Entry 5C09 (X-ray diffraction, 2.48 A resolution); this record covers chains A and C of the 5 polymer chains in the assembly.

== Chain A ==
Molecule: HLA class I histocompatibility antigen, A-2 alpha chain
Organism: Homo sapiens
Reference sequence: P01892 (1A02_HUMAN); residues 1-276 here correspond to UniProt positions 25-300 (UniProt number = residue number + 24)
Amino-acid sequence (276 residues; numbered 1 to 276; the number before each row is that of its first residue):
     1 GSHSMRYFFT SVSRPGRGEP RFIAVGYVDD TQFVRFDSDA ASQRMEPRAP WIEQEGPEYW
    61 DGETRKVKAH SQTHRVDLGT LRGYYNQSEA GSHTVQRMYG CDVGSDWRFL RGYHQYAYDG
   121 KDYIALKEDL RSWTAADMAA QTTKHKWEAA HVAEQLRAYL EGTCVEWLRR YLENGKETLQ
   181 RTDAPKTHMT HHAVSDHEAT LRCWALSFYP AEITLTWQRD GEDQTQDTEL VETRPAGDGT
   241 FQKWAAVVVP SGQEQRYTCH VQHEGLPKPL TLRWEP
Disulfide bonds: C101-C164, C203-C259

== Chain C ==
Molecule: Marker peptide
Amino-acid sequence (10 residues; row label = number of the first residue in the row):
     1 YLGGPDFPTI

== How chain A and chain C interact ==
Pairs across the interface (40):
  M5(A) - Y1(C)
  Y7(A) - Y1(C)  hydrogen bond (side chain-backbone)
  Y7(A) - L2(C)  hydrophobic
  F9(A) - L2(C)  hydrophobic
  M45(A) - L2(C)  hydrophobic
  E63(A) - Y1(C)
  E63(A) - L2(C)  hydrogen bond (side chain-backbone)
  K66(A) - Y1(C)
  K66(A) - L2(C)  hydrogen bond (side chain-backbone)
  K66(A) - G3(C)
  K66(A) - P5(C)
  V67(A) - L2(C)  hydrophobic
  H70(A) - G3(C)  hydrogen bond (side chain-backbone)
  H70(A) - F7(C)
  T73(A) - F7(C)
  V76(A) - T9(C)
  D77(A) - T9(C)  hydrogen bond
  D77(A) - I10(C)  hydrogen bond (side chain-backbone)
  T80(A) - I10(C)
  L81(A) - I10(C)  hydrophobic
  Y84(A) - I10(C)
  R97(A) - F7(C)
  Y99(A) - L2(C)
  Y99(A) - G3(C)  hydrogen bond (side chain-backbone)
  Y99(A) - F7(C)  hydrophobic
  Y116(A) - I10(C)
  Y123(A) - I10(C)  hydrophobic
  T143(A) - I10(C)  hydrogen bond (side chain-backbone)
  K146(A) - T9(C)  hydrogen bond (side chain-backbone)
  K146(A) - I10(C)
  W147(A) - P8(C)
  W147(A) - T9(C)  hydrogen bond (side chain-backbone)
  W147(A) - I10(C)  hydrophobic
  L156(A) - F7(C)  hydrophobic
  Y159(A) - Y1(C)  hydrogen bond (side chain-backbone)
  Y159(A) - L2(C)
  Y159(A) - G3(C)
  T163(A) - Y1(C)
  W167(A) - Y1(C)
  Y171(A) - Y1(C)  hydrogen bond (side chain-backbone)
Interface residues without a listed pair, chain A (30 interface residues in all): Y59, A69, H114, V152
Interface residues without a listed pair, chain C (10 interface residues in all): G4, D6

== Summary ==
30 residues of chain A face 10 of chain C across their interface, with 12 hydrogen bonds. Among the polar
pairs are Y7(A)-Y1(C), E63(A)-L2(C) and K66(A)-L2(C).
Here chain A is HLA class I histocompatibility antigen, A-2 alpha chain (Homo sapiens) and chain C is Marker
peptide. Entry 5C09 (HLA class I histocompatibility antigen) was determined by X-ray diffraction (same
publication as 5C07, 5C08, 5C0A, 5C0B, 5C0C, 5C0D and 6 further entries).
